Entry 8WPP (electron microscopy, 3.10 A resolution); this record covers chains D and E of the 9 polymer chains in the assembly.

[Chain D (and E)]
Name: H5R late gene transcription factor
Organism: Monkeypox virus
Notes: chain E of this document is another copy of the same molecule, construct and numbering; everything in this record applies to it too
Amino-acid sequence (210 residues; row label = number of the first residue in the row):
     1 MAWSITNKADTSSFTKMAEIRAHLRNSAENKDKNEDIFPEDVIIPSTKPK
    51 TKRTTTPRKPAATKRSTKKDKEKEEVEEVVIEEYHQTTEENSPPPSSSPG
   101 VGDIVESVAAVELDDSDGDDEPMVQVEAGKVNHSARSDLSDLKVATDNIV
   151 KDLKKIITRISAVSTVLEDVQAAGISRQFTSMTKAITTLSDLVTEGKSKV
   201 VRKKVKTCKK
Disordered / not traced: 1-135, 205-210 (chain E: 1-139, 197-210)

[How chain D and chain E interact]
Contacting residue pairs (50):
  Leu142(D) - Val163(E)  hydrophobic
  Leu142(D) - Val166(E)  hydrophobic
  Ala145(D) - Arg159(E)  hydrogen bond (backbone-side chain)
  Thr146(D) - Gln171(E)
  Asn148(D) - Arg159(E)
  Ile149(D) - Arg159(E)
  Ile149(D) - Ile160(E)  hydrophobic
  Asp152(D) - Ile156(E)
  Leu153(D) - Gln178(E)
  Leu153(D) - Phe179(E)  hydrophobic
  Ile156(D) - Ile149(E)
  Ile156(D) - Leu153(E)  hydrophobic
  Ile157(D) - Gln178(E)
  Ile157(D) - Met182(E)  hydrophobic
  Arg159(D) - Ile149(E)
  Ile160(D) - Ile186(E)  hydrophobic
  Ile160(D) - Leu189(E)  hydrophobic
  Val163(D) - Leu142(E)  hydrophobic
  Ser164(D) - Leu189(E)
  Leu167(D) - Leu192(E)  hydrophobic
  Leu167(D) - Val193(E)  hydrophobic
  Glu168(D) - Leu192(E)
  Ser181(D) - Lys143(E)
  Met182(D) - Lys143(E)
  Ala185(D) - Thr146(E)
  Ile186(D) - Ser190(E)
  Ile186(D) - Val193(E)  hydrophobic
  Leu189(D) - Val150(E)  hydrophobic
  Leu189(D) - Leu153(E)  hydrophobic
  Ser190(D) - Ile186(E)
  Leu192(D) - Leu153(E)
  Leu192(D) - Lys154(E)
  Leu192(D) - Ile157(E)  hydrophobic
  Val193(D) - Leu153(E)  hydrophobic
  Val193(D) - Met182(E)  hydrophobic
  Val193(D) - Ile186(E)  hydrophobic
  Glu195(D) - Ile157(E)
  Gly196(D) - Ile157(E)
  Lys197(D) - Phe179(E)
  Lys197(D) - Thr180(E)
  Lys197(D) - Thr183(E)
  Lys199(D) - Ser161(E)
  Lys199(D) - Ser164(E)  hydrogen bond
  Val200(D) - Leu167(E)  hydrophobic
  Val200(D) - Ala172(E)
  Val200(D) - Ile175(E)  hydrophobic
  Val201(D) - Ser176(E)
  Lys203(D) - Leu167(E)
  Lys203(D) - Glu168(E)
  Lys203(D) - Ala172(E)
Other interface residues (no listed pair), chain D (33 interface residues in all): Val150, Lys154, Gln171
Other interface residues (no listed pair), chain E (35 interface residues in all): Asp152, Asp169, Ser181, Gly196

[In short]
The interface between chain D and chain E involves 33 residues on one side and 35 on the other, with 2
hydrogen bonds. Polar contacts include Ala145(D)-Arg159(E) and Lys199(D)-Ser164(E).
Chain D and chain E are both H5R late gene transcription factor (Monkeypox virus); the structure, Structure of
monkeypox virus polymerase complex F8-A22-E4-H5 with endogenous DNA, was determined by electron microscopy,
deposited together with 8WPE, 8WPF and 8WPK.
